Entry 6R7U (X-ray diffraction, 1.60 A resolution); this record covers chain A.

Chain A:
Molecule: Mirolysin
Source organism: Tannerella forsythia
Reference sequence: A0A0F7IPS1 (A0A0F7IPS1_TANFO); residues 20-331 here = UniProt positions 20-331
Chain sequence (314 residues; each row starts with the number of its first residue):
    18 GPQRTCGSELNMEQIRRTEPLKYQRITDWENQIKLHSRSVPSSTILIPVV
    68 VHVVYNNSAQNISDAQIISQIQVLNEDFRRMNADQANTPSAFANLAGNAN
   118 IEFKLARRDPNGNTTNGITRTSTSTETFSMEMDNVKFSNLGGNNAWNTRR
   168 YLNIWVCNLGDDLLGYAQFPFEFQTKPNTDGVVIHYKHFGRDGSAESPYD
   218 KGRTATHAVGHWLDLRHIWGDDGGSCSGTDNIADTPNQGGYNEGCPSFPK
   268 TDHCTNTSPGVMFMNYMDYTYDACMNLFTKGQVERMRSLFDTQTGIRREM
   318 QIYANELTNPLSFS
Unresolved in the structure: 18-20, 328-331
Differences from the reference sequence: expression tag (18-19); engineered mutation A225 (Glu in A0A0F7IPS1)
Modified positions: C23 (S-oxy cysteine; CSX); Mse29, Mse98, Mse147, Mse149, Mse279, Mse281, Mse284, Mse292, Mse303, Mse317 (selenomethionine; parent Met)
Cystine bridges: C243-C271, C262-C291
Bound ions: Zn2+: C23, H224, H228, H234; Ca2+ site 1: W236, D239, S242, Q255, G256; Ca2+ site 2: D247, I249, T252 (together with glycerol)
From the paper describing this entry:
  - Zn2+ coordination: C23
  - post-translational modification sites: C23
  - mutagenesis - E225A: abolished catalytic activity (citing earlier work)
  - catalytic residues: Y286 (proposed by the authors, not directly observed)

Summary:
The Zn2+ site is built by C23, H224, H228 and H234. The Ca2+ site 1 is built by W236, D239, S242, Q255 and
G256. From the paper: the catalytic residue Y286; E225A abolishes catalytic activity.
Chain A is Mirolysin (Tannerella forsythia); the structure, Selenomethionine variant of Tannerella forsythia
promirolysin mutant E225A, was determined by X-ray diffraction (same publication as 6R7V and 6R7W).
